Entry 7D5U (X-ray diffraction, 2.04 A resolution); this record covers chains A and D.

== Chain A ==
Molecule: Beta-secretase 2
Source organism: Homo sapiens
Notes: EC 3.4.23.45
UniProt: Q9Y5Z0 (BACE2_HUMAN); residues 13-398 here correspond to UniProt positions 75-460 (UniProt number = residue number + 62)
Chain sequence (386 residues; row label = number of the first residue in the row):
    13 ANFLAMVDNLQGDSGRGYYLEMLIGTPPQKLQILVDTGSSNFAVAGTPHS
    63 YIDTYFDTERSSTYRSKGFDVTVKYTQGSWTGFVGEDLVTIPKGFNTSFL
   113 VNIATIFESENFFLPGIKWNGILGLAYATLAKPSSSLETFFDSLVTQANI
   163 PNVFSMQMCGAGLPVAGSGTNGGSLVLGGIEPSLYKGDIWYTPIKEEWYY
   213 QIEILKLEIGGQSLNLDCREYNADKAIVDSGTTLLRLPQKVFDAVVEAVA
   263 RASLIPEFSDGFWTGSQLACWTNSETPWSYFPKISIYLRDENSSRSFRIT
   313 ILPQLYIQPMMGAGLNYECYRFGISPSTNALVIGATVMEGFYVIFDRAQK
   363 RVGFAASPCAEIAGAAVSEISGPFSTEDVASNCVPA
Disordered / not traced: 13-14, 174-182, 323-326, 398
Disulfides: Cys171-Cys371, Cys230-Cys395, Cys282-Cys331
Residues lining bound ligands: GX6 (N-[3-[(9S)-7-azanyl-2,2-bis(fluoranyl)-9-prop-1-ynyl-6-oxa-8-azaspiro[3.5]non-7-en-9-yl]-4-fluoranyl-phenyl]-5-cyano-pyridine-2-carboxamide): Asp25, Ser26, Gly27, Arg28, Gly29, Tyr30, Leu46, Asp48, Gly50, Ser51, Val85, Tyr87, Trp92, Phe124, Trp131, Ile134, Asp241, Ser242, Gly243, Thr244, Thr245, Ala347
UniProt features mapped onto this chain:
  - active site: Asp48, Asp241
  - glycosylation (N-linked (GlcNAc...) asparagine): Asn108, Asn304

== Chain D ==
Molecule: xaperone
Source organism: Homo sapiens
Chain sequence (114 residues; each row starts with the number of its first residue):
   159 AQVQLQESGGGLVQPGGSLRLSCAASGFTFSSAIMTWVRQAPGKGREWVS
   209 TIGSDGSITTYADSVKGRFTISRDNARNTLYLQMNSLKPEDTAVYYCTSA
   259 GRRGPGTQVTVSSH

== Chain A / chain D interface ==
Contacting residue pairs (29; chain A residue first):
  Thr75(A) - Ile216(D)
  Arg77(A) - Asp213(D)
  Arg77(A) - Ser215(D)  hydrogen bond
  Arg77(A) - Ile216(D)
  Lys79(A) - Ser190(D)  hydrogen bond (side chain-backbone)
  Glu98(A) - Ser190(D)
  Glu98(A) - Ile192(D)
  Glu98(A) - Gly211(D)
  Glu98(A) - Ser212(D)  hydrogen bond
  Leu112(A) - Gly211(D)
  Val113(A) - Ile192(D)
  Asn114(A) - Ile192(D)
  Ser147(A) - Ala159(D)
  Ser147(A) - Ala258(D)
  Ser147(A) - Arg260(D)  hydrogen bond (backbone-side chain)
  Ser148(A) - Ala258(D)
  Glu150(A) - Ser257(D)
  Glu150(A) - Ala258(D)  hydrogen bond (side chain-backbone)
  Val157(A) - Arg204(D)  hydrogen bond (backbone-side chain)
  Thr158(A) - Thr194(D)
  Thr158(A) - Val196(D)
  Thr158(A) - Trp206(D)
  Thr158(A) - Thr256(D)
  Gln159(A) - Trp206(D)
  Gln159(A) - Thr209(D)
  Asn161(A) - Arg204(D)
  Asn161(A) - Glu205(D)
  Asn161(A) - Trp206(D)  hydrogen bond (side chain-backbone)
  Ile162(A) - Arg204(D)  hydrogen bond (backbone-side chain)
Interface residues without a listed pair, chain A (20 interface residues in all): Phe81, Leu100, Ala140, Asp154, Pro163
Interface residues without a listed pair, chain D (23 interface residues in all): Phe186, Ala191, Ile210, Thr218, Gly259

== In short ==
The interface between chain A and chain D involves 20 residues on one side and 23 on the other, with 8
hydrogen bonds. Polar pairs include Arg77(A)-Ser215(D), Lys79(A)-Ser190(D) and Glu98(A)-Ser212(D). Ligands of
chain A: compound GX6.
Here chain A is Beta-secretase 2 and chain D is xaperone, both from Homo sapiens. Entry 7D5U (BACE2 xaperone
complex with
N-{3-[(9S)-7-amino-2,2-difluoro-9-(prop-1-yn-1-yl)-6-oxa-8-azaspiro[3.5]non-7-en-9-yl]-4-fluorophenyl}-5-cyanopyridine-2-carboxamide)
was determined by X-ray diffraction, deposited together with 7D2V, 7D2X, 7D5A and 7D5B.
